Entry 6HAK (X-ray diffraction, 3.95 A resolution); this record covers chains A and T of the 4 polymer chains in the assembly.

== Chain A ==
Name: Gag-Pol polyprotein
Organism: Human immunodeficiency virus type 1 BH10
Notes: EC 3.4.23.16, 2.7.7.49, 2.7.7.7, 3.1.26.13, 3.1.13.2, 2.7.7.-, 3.1.-.-
Reference sequence: P03366 (POL_HV1B1); residues 1-554 here correspond to UniProt positions 600-1153 (UniProt number = residue number + 599)
Chain sequence (556 residues; each row starts with the number of its first residue; numbers below 1 keep their minus sign (Met-1 is residue -1)):
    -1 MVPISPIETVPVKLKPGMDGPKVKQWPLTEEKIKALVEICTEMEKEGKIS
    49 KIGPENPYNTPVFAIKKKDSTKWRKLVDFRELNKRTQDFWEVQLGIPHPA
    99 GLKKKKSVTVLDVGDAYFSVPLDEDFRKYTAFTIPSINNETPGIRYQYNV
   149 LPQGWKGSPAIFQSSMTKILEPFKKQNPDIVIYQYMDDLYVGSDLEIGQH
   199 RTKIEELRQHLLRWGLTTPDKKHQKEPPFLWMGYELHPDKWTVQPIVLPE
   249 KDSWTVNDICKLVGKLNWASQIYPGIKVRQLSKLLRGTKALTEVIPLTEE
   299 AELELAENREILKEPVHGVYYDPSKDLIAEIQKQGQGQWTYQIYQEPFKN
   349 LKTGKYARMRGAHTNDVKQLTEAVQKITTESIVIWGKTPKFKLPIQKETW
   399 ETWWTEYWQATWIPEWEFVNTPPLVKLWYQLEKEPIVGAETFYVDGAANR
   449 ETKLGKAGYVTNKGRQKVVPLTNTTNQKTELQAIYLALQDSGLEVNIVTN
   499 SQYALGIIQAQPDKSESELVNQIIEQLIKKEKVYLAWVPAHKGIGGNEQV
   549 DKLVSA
Disordered / not traced: -1 to 0, 554
Differences from the reference sequence: initiating methionine (-1); expression tag (0); engineered mutation Cys258 (Gln857 in P03366), Ser280 (Cys879 in P03366), Asn498 (Asp1097 in P03366)
Metal / ion sites: Mg2+: Asp443, Asp549
Swiss-Prot annotation at these positions:
  - region: Phe227 to His235 (RT 'primer grip')
  - motif: Trp398 to Trp414 (Tryptophan repeat motif)
  - binding site (Mg(2+)): Asp110, Asp185, Asp186, Asp443, Glu478, Asp549
  - site: Trp401 (Essential for RT p66/p51 heterodimerization), Trp414 (Essential for RT p66/p51 heterodimerization), Phe440, Tyr441 (Cleavage)

== Chain T ==
Molecule: 23-nt RNA strand
Sequence (23 nucleotides; numbered 177 to 199; the number before each row is that of its first residue):
   177 AGCAGUGGCGGCCGAACAGGGAC
Disordered / not traced: 177-179

== How chain A and chain T interact ==
Residue-residue contacts (25):
  Trp24(A) with A180(T), stacking on the base
  Pro25(A) with A180(T), hydrogen bond to the base
  Leu26(A) with A180(T), base contact
  Phe61(A) with A180(T), base contact
  Leu74(A) with G181(T), base contact
  Val75(A) with G181(T), hydrogen bond to the sugar
  Asp76(A) with G181(T), sugar contact
  Phe77(A) with G181(T), sugar contact
  Arg78(A) with A180(T), hydrogen bond to the phosphate; G181(T), salt bridge to the phosphate; U182(T), salt bridge to the phosphate
  Asn81(A) with U182(T), sugar contact
  Ile94(A) with G184(T), sugar contact; C185(T), sugar contact
  Gln151(A) with G181(T), base contact
  Gly152(A) with G181(T), base contact; U182(T), sugar contact
  Trp153(A) with U182(T), sugar contact
  Tyr183(A) with G184(T), sugar contact
  Cys258(A) with G187(T), hydrogen bond to the sugar; C188(T), sugar contact
  Arg284(A) with C189(T), phosphate contact
  Asn474(A) with C199(T), sugar contact
  Gln500(A) with A198(T), hydrogen bond to the phosphate; C199(T), phosphate contact
Also at the interface, not in a pair above, chain A (24 interface residues in all): Gly262, Asn265, Leu283, Lys287, Gln475
Also at the interface, not in a pair above, chain T (13 interface residues in all): G186, G190, G197

== Overview ==
24 residues of chain A and 13 residues of chain T are in contact; the contacts include 5 hydrogen bonds, 2
salt bridges and 1 aromatic stacking contact. Polar pairs include Pro25(A)-A180(T), Val75(A)-G181(T) and
Cys258(A)-G187(T). UniProt lists 6 Mg2+-binding residues on chain A.
Here chain A is Gag-Pol polyprotein (Human immunodeficiency virus type 1 BH10) and chain T is a 23-nt RNA
strand. Entry 6HAK (Crystal structure of HIV-1 reverse transcriptase (RT) in complex with a double stranded
RNA represents the ...) was determined by X-ray diffraction.
